Entry 6PSW (electron microscopy, 3.70 A resolution); this record covers chains J and N of the 10 polymer chains in the assembly.

Chain J:
Name: DNA-directed RNA polymerase subunit beta'
From: Escherichia coli
Notes: EC 2.7.7.6
UniProt: P0A8T7 (RPOC_ECOLI); residues 2-1407 here = UniProt positions 2-1407
Sequence (1430 residues; numbered 1 to 1430; the number before each row is that of its first residue):
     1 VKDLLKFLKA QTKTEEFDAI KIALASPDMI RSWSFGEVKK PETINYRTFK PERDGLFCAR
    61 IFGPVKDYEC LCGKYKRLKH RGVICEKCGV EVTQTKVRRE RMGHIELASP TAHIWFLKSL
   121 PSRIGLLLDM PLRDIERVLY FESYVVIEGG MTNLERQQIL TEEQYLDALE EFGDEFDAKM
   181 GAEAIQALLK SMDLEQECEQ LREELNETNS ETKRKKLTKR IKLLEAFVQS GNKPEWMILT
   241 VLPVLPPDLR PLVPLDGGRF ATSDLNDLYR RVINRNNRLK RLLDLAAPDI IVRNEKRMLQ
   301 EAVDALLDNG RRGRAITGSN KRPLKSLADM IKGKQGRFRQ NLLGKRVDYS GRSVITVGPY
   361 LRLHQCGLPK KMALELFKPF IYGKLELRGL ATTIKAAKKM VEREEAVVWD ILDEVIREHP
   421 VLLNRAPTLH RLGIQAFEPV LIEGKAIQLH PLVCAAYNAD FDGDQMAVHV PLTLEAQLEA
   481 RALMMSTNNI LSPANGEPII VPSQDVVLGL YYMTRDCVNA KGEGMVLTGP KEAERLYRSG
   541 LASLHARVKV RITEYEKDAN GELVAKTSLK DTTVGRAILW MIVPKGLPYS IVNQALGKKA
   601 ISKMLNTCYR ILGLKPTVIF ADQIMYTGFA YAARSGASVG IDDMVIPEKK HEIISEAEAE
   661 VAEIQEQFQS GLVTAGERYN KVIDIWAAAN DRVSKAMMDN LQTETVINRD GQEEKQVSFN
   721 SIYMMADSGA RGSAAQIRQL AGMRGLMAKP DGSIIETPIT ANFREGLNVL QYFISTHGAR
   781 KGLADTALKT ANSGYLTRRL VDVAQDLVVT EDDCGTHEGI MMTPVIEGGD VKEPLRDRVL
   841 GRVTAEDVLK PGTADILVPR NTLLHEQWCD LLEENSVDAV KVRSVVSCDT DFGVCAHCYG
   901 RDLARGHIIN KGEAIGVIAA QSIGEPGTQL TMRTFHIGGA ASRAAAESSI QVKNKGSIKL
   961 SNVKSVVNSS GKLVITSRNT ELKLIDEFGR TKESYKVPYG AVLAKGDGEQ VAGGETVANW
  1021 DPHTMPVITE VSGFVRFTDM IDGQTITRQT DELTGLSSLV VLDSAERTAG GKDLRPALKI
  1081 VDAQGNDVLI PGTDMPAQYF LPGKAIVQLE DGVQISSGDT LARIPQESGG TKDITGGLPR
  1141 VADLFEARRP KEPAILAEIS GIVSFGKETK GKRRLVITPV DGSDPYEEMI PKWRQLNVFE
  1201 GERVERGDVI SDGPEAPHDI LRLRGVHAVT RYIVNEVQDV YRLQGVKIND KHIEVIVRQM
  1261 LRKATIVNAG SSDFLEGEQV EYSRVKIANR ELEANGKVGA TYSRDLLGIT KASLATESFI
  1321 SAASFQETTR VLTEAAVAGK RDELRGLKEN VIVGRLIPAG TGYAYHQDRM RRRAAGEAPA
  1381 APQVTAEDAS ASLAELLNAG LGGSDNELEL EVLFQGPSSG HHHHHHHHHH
Disordered / not traced: 1-15, 938-947, 1127-1131, 1376-1430
Construct notes: expression tag (1, 1408-1430)
Bound ions: Zn2+ site 1: C70, C72, C85, C88; Mg2+ near D464 (its only coordinating residue here); Zn2+ site 2: C814, C888, C898
Swiss-Prot annotation at these positions:
  - binding site (Zn(2+)): C70, C72, C85, C88, C814, C888, C895, C898
  - binding site (Mg(2+)): D460, D462, D464
  - modified residue: K983 (N6-acetyllysine)
  - mutagenesis: Q504 (Q504P: Resistant to antibiotics salinamide A and B), N690 (N690D: Resistant to antibiotics salinamide A and B), M697 (M697V: Resistant to antibiotics salinamide A and B), A735 (A735T: Resistant to antibiotics salinamide A and B), R738 (R738C/H/P/S: Resistant to antibiotics salinamide A and B), A748 (A748E: Resistant to antibiotics salinamide A and B), P758 (P758S/T: Resistant to antibiotics salinamide A and B), F763 (F763C: Resistant to antibiotics salinamide A and B), S775 (S775A: Resistant to antibiotics salinamide A and B), A779 (A779T/V: Resistant to antibiotics salinamide A and B), R780 (R780C: Resistant to antibiotics salinamide A and B), G782 (G782A/C: Resistant to antibiotics salinamide A and B), 1 further mutagenesis entry in UniProt
From the paper describing this entry:
  - binding site for the 85-nt DNA strand: Y46, R47

Chain N:
Name: Protein TraR
From: Escherichia coli
UniProt: P41065 (TRAR_ECOLI); residues 2-73 here = UniProt positions 2-73
Sequence (72 residues; numbered 2 to 73; the number before each row is that of its first residue):
     2 SDEADEAYSV TEQLTMTGIN RIRQKINAHG IPVYLCEACG NPIPEARRKI FPGVTLCVEC
    62 QAYQERQRKH YA
Bound ions: Zn2+: C40, C61
Swiss-Prot annotation at these positions:
  - zinc finger: C37 to C61 (dksA C4-type)

Chain J / chain N interface:
Pairs across the interface - 50 pairs, chain J then chain N:
  N458(J) with S2(N), hydrogen bond (side chain-backbone)
  D460(J) with S2(N); D3(N), hydrogen bond (side chain-backbone)
  D462(J) with D3(N)
  Q667(J) with I51(N)
  L672(J) with A47(N); R48(N), hydrogen bond (backbone-side chain); I51(N), hydrophobic; V59(N)
  V673(J) with I51(N), hydrophobic; F52(N), hydrophobic
  T674(J) with V59(N); A63(N)
  E677(J) with F52(N); Q62(N)
  Y679(J) with I23(N)
  N680(J) with I23(N); I27(N)
  K681(J) with I27(N); F52(N)
  I683(J) with I23(N), hydrophobic
  D684(J) with R24(N), salt bridge; I27(N)
  A687(J) with I20(N), hydrophobic; R24(N)
  A688(J) with R24(N)
  D691(J) with R24(N), salt bridge
  R731(J) with D6(N), salt bridge
  A735(J) with Y9(N)
  Q736(J) with Y9(N), hydrogen bond
  L746(J) with T16(N); I20(N)
  A748(J) with L15(N), hydrophobic; T16(N), hydrogen bond (backbone-side chain)
  K749(J) with L15(N)
  I754(J) with G19(N); I20(N), hydrophobic; I23(N), hydrophobic
  G778(J) with T12(N)
  A779(J) with T12(N)
  G782(J) with A8(N); V11(N); T12(N)
  L783(J) with E4(N); A8(N)
  T786(J) with E4(N); E7(N), hydrogen bond
  K789(J) with V11(N)
  F935(J) with Q14(N)
  H936(J) with T18(N)
Also at the interface, not in a pair above, chain J (38 interface residues in all): G671, Q739, M747, P750, G752, K781, T931
Also at the interface, not in a pair above, chain N (28 interface residues in all): A5, K26, P45

In short:
The interface between chain J and chain N involves 38 residues on one side and 28 on the other; the contacts
include 6 hydrogen bonds and 3 salt bridges. Polar pairs include D684(J)-R24(N), D691(J)-R24(N) and
R731(J)-D6(N). The paper reports a binding site for the 85-nt DNA strand at Y46(J) and R47(J).
Here chain J is DNA-directed RNA polymerase subunit beta' and chain N is Protein TraR, both from Escherichia
coli. Entry 6PSW (Escherichia coli RNA polymerase promoter unwinding intermediate (TRPo) with TraR and rpsT P2
promoter) was determined by electron microscopy, deposited together with 6PSQ, 6PSR, 6PSS, 6PST, 6PSU and
6PSV.
